7B5H - chains AJ and CJ of the 96 polymer chains in the assembly; structure by electron microscopy, 3.20 A resolution.

== Chain AJ (and CJ) ==
Name: All3320 protein
Source organism: Nostoc sp. (strain PCC 7120 / SAG 25.82 / UTEX 2576)
Notes: fragment: spike protein Cis8; chain CJ of this document is another copy of the same molecule, construct and numbering; everything in this record applies to it too
Reference sequence: Q8YRX2 (Q8YRX2_NOSS1); residues 1-589 here = UniProt positions 1-589
Sequence (589 residues; numbered 1 to 589; the number before each row is that of its first residue):
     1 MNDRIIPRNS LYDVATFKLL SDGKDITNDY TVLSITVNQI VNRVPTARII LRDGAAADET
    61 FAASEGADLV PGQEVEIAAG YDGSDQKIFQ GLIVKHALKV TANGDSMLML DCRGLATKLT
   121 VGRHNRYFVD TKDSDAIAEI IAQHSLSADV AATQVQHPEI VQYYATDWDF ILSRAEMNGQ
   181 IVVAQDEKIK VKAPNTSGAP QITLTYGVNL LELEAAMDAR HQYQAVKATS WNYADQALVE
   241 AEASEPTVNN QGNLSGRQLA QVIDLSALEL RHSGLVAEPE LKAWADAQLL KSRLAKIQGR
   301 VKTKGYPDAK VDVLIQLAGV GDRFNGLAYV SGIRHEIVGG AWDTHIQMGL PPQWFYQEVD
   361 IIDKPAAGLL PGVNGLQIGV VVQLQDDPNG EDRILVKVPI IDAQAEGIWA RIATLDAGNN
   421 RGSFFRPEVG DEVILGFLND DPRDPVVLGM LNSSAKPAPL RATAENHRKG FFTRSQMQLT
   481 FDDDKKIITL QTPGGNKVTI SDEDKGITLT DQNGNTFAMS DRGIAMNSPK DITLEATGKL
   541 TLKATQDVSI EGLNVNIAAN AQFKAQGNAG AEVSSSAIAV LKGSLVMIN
Not modelled in the structure: 1-4

== Interface between chain AJ and chain CJ ==
Pairs across the interface (290):
  A56(AJ) - Y206(CJ)
  E59(AJ) - Y206(CJ)
  E59(AJ) - G319(CJ)
  T60(AJ) - G319(CJ)
  S64(AJ) - R323(CJ)  hydrogen bond (backbone-side chain)
  E65(AJ) - G321(CJ)
  E65(AJ) - D322(CJ)  hydrogen bond (side chain-backbone)
  E65(AJ) - R323(CJ)  hydrogen bond (backbone-side chain)
  G66(AJ) - R323(CJ)
  V70(AJ) - R323(CJ)
  G72(AJ) - V262(CJ)
  V94(AJ) - D218(CJ)
  V94(AJ) - A219(CJ)  hydrogen bond (backbone-backbone)
  V94(AJ) - R220(CJ)
  K95(AJ) - M217(CJ)
  H96(AJ) - A216(CJ)
  H96(AJ) - M217(CJ)  hydrogen bond (backbone-backbone)
  A97(AJ) - A215(CJ)
  A97(AJ) - A216(CJ)  hydrophobic
  L98(AJ) - E214(CJ)
  L98(AJ) - A215(CJ)  hydrogen bond (backbone-backbone)
  L98(AJ) - F324(CJ)  hydrophobic
  K99(AJ) - L213(CJ)
  V100(AJ) - L213(CJ)  hydrogen bond (backbone-backbone)
  A102(AJ) - E212(CJ)
  R113(AJ) - R220(CJ)
  V121(AJ) - I263(CJ)  hydrophobic
  V121(AJ) - L265(CJ)
  N125(AJ) - R271(CJ)
  Y164(AJ) - L270(CJ)
  Y164(AJ) - R271(CJ)
  W231(AJ) - P399(CJ)  hydrophobic
  W231(AJ) - E432(CJ)
  Y233(AJ) - S453(CJ)
  A234(AJ) - S454(CJ)
  A234(AJ) - A455(CJ)
  Q236(AJ) - E432(CJ)  hydrogen bond
  Q236(AJ) - S453(CJ)
  Q236(AJ) - K456(CJ)
  L238(AJ) - P399(CJ)
  R271(AJ) - I400(CJ)  hydrogen bond (side chain-backbone)
  R271(AJ) - I401(CJ)
  S273(AJ) - Q377(CJ)  hydrogen bond
  S273(AJ) - I400(CJ)
  K364(AJ) - Y356(CJ)
  A367(AJ) - Y356(CJ)
  G368(AJ) - M177(CJ)
  G368(AJ) - Y356(CJ)
  L369(AJ) - R174(CJ)  hydrogen bond (backbone-side chain)
  L369(AJ) - E280(CJ)
  L369(AJ) - W284(CJ)  hydrophobic
  L370(AJ) - V161(CJ)
  L370(AJ) - F170(CJ)  hydrophobic
  G372(AJ) - Y163(CJ)
  G372(AJ) - I362(CJ)
  V373(AJ) - Y163(CJ)
  N374(AJ) - D363(CJ)
  N374(AJ) - N439(CJ)
  L376(AJ) - F437(CJ)
  L376(AJ) - L438(CJ)
  L376(AJ) - N439(CJ)  hydrogen bond (backbone-backbone)
  E391(AJ) - Y233(CJ)
  V398(AJ) - Y127(CJ)
  I400(AJ) - N125(CJ)
  I401(AJ) - N125(CJ)
  I401(AJ) - Y127(CJ)  hydrophobic
  I401(AJ) - Y163(CJ)  hydrophobic
  D402(AJ) - Y127(CJ)
  A405(AJ) - Y127(CJ)  hydrophobic
  R411(AJ) - Y233(CJ)
  F425(AJ) - D416(CJ)
  D431(AJ) - A417(CJ)
  D431(AJ) - R421(CJ)  salt bridge
  E432(AJ) - R411(CJ)  salt bridge
  I434(AJ) - L438(CJ)  hydrophobic
  N439(AJ) - H272(CJ)  hydrogen bond
  D441(AJ) - H272(CJ)  salt bridge
  R443(AJ) - E159(CJ)
  R443(AJ) - E280(CJ)  salt bridge
  D444(AJ) - G274(CJ)
  D444(AJ) - L275(CJ)
  G449(AJ) - T414(CJ)
  M450(AJ) - I412(CJ)
  M450(AJ) - A413(CJ)
  M450(AJ) - T414(CJ)  hydrogen bond (backbone-backbone)
  M450(AJ) - L415(CJ)
  M450(AJ) - D416(CJ)
  M450(AJ) - A417(CJ)  hydrogen bond (side chain-backbone)
  L451(AJ) - I412(CJ)
  L451(AJ) - A413(CJ)  hydrophobic
  L451(AJ) - A417(CJ)
  N452(AJ) - R411(CJ)  hydrogen bond (backbone-side chain)
  N452(AJ) - A417(CJ)
  N452(AJ) - G418(CJ)  hydrogen bond (side chain-backbone)
  S453(AJ) - D392(CJ)
  S454(AJ) - G390(CJ)
  S454(AJ) - E391(CJ)  hydrogen bond (backbone-side chain)
  K456(AJ) - G418(CJ)
  P457(AJ) - G418(CJ)
  P457(AJ) - N419(CJ)
  P457(AJ) - N420(CJ)  hydrogen bond (backbone-backbone)
  A458(AJ) - D392(CJ)
  A458(AJ) - N420(CJ)
  P459(AJ) - R421(CJ)
  L460(AJ) - F424(CJ)
  R461(AJ) - D392(CJ)  salt bridge
  A462(AJ) - L384(CJ)
  A464(AJ) - Q385(CJ)
  E465(AJ) - R474(CJ)
  N466(AJ) - L384(CJ)
  N466(AJ) - R426(CJ)  hydrogen bond (side chain-backbone)
  N466(AJ) - P427(CJ)
  N466(AJ) - R474(CJ)  hydrogen bond (backbone-side chain)
  H467(AJ) - R474(CJ)  hydrogen bond
  K469(AJ) - F424(CJ)
  K469(AJ) - F425(CJ)
  G470(AJ) - S423(CJ)
  G470(AJ) - F424(CJ)  hydrogen bond (backbone-backbone)
  F471(AJ) - S423(CJ)
  F471(AJ) - F471(CJ)  hydrophobic
  F472(AJ) - R421(CJ)
  F472(AJ) - G422(CJ)  hydrogen bond (backbone-backbone)
  T473(AJ) - R421(CJ)
  R474(AJ) - R421(CJ)
  Q476(AJ) - N420(CJ)
  F481(AJ) - M477(CJ)  hydrophobic
  D482(AJ) - M477(CJ)
  D483(AJ) - T473(CJ)  hydrogen bond
  D483(AJ) - R474(CJ)
  D483(AJ) - S475(CJ)  hydrogen bond
  D483(AJ) - M477(CJ)
  K486(AJ) - M477(CJ)
  I487(AJ) - M477(CJ)
  I488(AJ) - Q491(CJ)
  I488(AJ) - T492(CJ)
  I500(AJ) - T492(CJ)
  I500(AJ) - N496(CJ)
  I500(AJ) - V498(CJ)  hydrophobic
  S501(AJ) - N496(CJ)  hydrogen bond (backbone-side chain)
  D502(AJ) - T492(CJ)
  D502(AJ) - G494(CJ)  hydrogen bond (side chain-backbone)
  D502(AJ) - N496(CJ)  hydrogen bond
  D502(AJ) - Q512(CJ)
  K505(AJ) - D511(CJ)
  K505(AJ) - Q512(CJ)
  K505(AJ) - N513(CJ)  hydrogen bond (backbone-side chain)
  G506(AJ) - N496(CJ)
  G506(AJ) - D511(CJ)
  M519(AJ) - L509(CJ)  hydrophobic
  M519(AJ) - D511(CJ)
  S520(AJ) - D511(CJ)
  S520(AJ) - N513(CJ)
  S520(AJ) - N515(CJ)  hydrogen bond (backbone-side chain)
  D521(AJ) - N513(CJ)
  D521(AJ) - K530(CJ)
  R522(AJ) - K530(CJ)
  R522(AJ) - D531(CJ)
  G523(AJ) - N515(CJ)
  G523(AJ) - S528(CJ)
  G523(AJ) - D531(CJ)
  I524(AJ) - M526(CJ)  hydrophobic
  I524(AJ) - D531(CJ)  hydrogen bond (backbone-backbone)
  I524(AJ) - I532(CJ)
  I524(AJ) - T533(CJ)  hydrogen bond (backbone-backbone)
  A525(AJ) - T533(CJ)
  M526(AJ) - T533(CJ)
  M526(AJ) - L534(CJ)  hydrophobic
  M526(AJ) - E535(CJ)  hydrogen bond (backbone-backbone)
  N527(AJ) - E535(CJ)
  S528(AJ) - E535(CJ)
  S528(AJ) - A536(CJ)
  S528(AJ) - T537(CJ)  hydrogen bond (backbone-backbone)
  P529(AJ) - T537(CJ)
  K530(AJ) - G538(CJ)  hydrogen bond (backbone-backbone)
  D531(AJ) - G538(CJ)
  D531(AJ) - K539(CJ)  hydrogen bond (side chain-backbone)
  I532(AJ) - E535(CJ)
  I532(AJ) - K539(CJ)
  I532(AJ) - L540(CJ)
  I532(AJ) - T541(CJ)  hydrogen bond (backbone-backbone)
  T533(AJ) - T541(CJ)
  L534(AJ) - T541(CJ)  hydrogen bond (backbone-backbone)
  L534(AJ) - L542(CJ)
  L534(AJ) - K543(CJ)  hydrogen bond (backbone-backbone)
  E535(AJ) - K543(CJ)
  A536(AJ) - K543(CJ)  hydrogen bond (backbone-backbone)
  A536(AJ) - A544(CJ)
  A536(AJ) - T545(CJ)  hydrogen bond (backbone-backbone)
  T537(AJ) - T545(CJ)
  T537(AJ) - Q546(CJ)
  G538(AJ) - A544(CJ)
  G538(AJ) - T545(CJ)
  G538(AJ) - Q546(CJ)  hydrogen bond (backbone-backbone)
  K539(AJ) - Q546(CJ)
  K539(AJ) - D547(CJ)
  L540(AJ) - L542(CJ)  hydrophobic
  L540(AJ) - K543(CJ)
  L540(AJ) - A544(CJ)
  L540(AJ) - D547(CJ)  hydrogen bond (backbone-backbone)
  L540(AJ) - V548(CJ)
  L540(AJ) - S549(CJ)  hydrogen bond (backbone-backbone)
  T541(AJ) - S549(CJ)
  L542(AJ) - L542(CJ)  hydrophobic
  L542(AJ) - S549(CJ)  hydrogen bond (backbone-backbone)
  L542(AJ) - I550(CJ)
  L542(AJ) - E551(CJ)  hydrogen bond (backbone-backbone)
  K543(AJ) - E551(CJ)
  A544(AJ) - E551(CJ)  hydrogen bond (backbone-backbone)
  A544(AJ) - G552(CJ)
  Q546(AJ) - G552(CJ)
  Q546(AJ) - L553(CJ)  hydrogen bond (backbone-backbone)
  D547(AJ) - N554(CJ)  hydrogen bond
  V548(AJ) - E551(CJ)
  V548(AJ) - N554(CJ)  hydrogen bond (backbone-backbone)
  V548(AJ) - V555(CJ)
  V548(AJ) - N556(CJ)  hydrogen bond (backbone-backbone)
  S549(AJ) - N556(CJ)
  I550(AJ) - N556(CJ)  hydrogen bond (backbone-backbone)
  I550(AJ) - I557(CJ)
  I550(AJ) - A558(CJ)  hydrogen bond (backbone-backbone)
  E551(AJ) - A558(CJ)
  G552(AJ) - A558(CJ)
  G552(AJ) - A559(CJ)
  G552(AJ) - N560(CJ)  hydrogen bond (backbone-backbone)
  L553(AJ) - N560(CJ)
  L553(AJ) - A561(CJ)  hydrogen bond (backbone-backbone)
  N554(AJ) - A561(CJ)
  N554(AJ) - Q562(CJ)
  V555(AJ) - A559(CJ)  hydrophobic
  V555(AJ) - Q562(CJ)
  V555(AJ) - F563(CJ)
  V555(AJ) - K564(CJ)  hydrogen bond (backbone-backbone)
  N556(AJ) - K564(CJ)
  I557(AJ) - K564(CJ)  hydrogen bond (backbone-backbone)
  I557(AJ) - A565(CJ)
  I557(AJ) - Q566(CJ)  hydrogen bond (backbone-backbone)
  A558(AJ) - Q566(CJ)
  A559(AJ) - Q566(CJ)  hydrogen bond (backbone-backbone)
  A559(AJ) - G567(CJ)
  A559(AJ) - N568(CJ)  hydrogen bond (backbone-backbone)
  N560(AJ) - N568(CJ)
  A561(AJ) - G567(CJ)
  A561(AJ) - N568(CJ)  hydrogen bond (backbone-backbone)
  Q562(AJ) - A569(CJ)
  Q562(AJ) - G570(CJ)
  F563(AJ) - A565(CJ)  hydrophobic
  F563(AJ) - G567(CJ)
  F563(AJ) - G570(CJ)  hydrogen bond (backbone-backbone)
  F563(AJ) - A571(CJ)
  F563(AJ) - E572(CJ)  hydrogen bond (backbone-backbone)
  K564(AJ) - E572(CJ)
  A565(AJ) - E572(CJ)  hydrogen bond (backbone-backbone)
  A565(AJ) - V573(CJ)
  A565(AJ) - S574(CJ)  hydrogen bond (backbone-backbone)
  Q566(AJ) - S574(CJ)
  G567(AJ) - S574(CJ)  hydrogen bond (backbone-backbone)
  G567(AJ) - S575(CJ)  hydrogen bond (backbone-side chain)
  G567(AJ) - S576(CJ)  hydrogen bond (backbone-backbone)
  N568(AJ) - S576(CJ)
  A569(AJ) - A577(CJ)
  G570(AJ) - S575(CJ)  hydrogen bond (backbone-side chain)
  G570(AJ) - A577(CJ)
  G570(AJ) - I578(CJ)
  A571(AJ) - S574(CJ)
  A571(AJ) - S575(CJ)
  A571(AJ) - I578(CJ)  hydrogen bond (backbone-backbone)
  A571(AJ) - A579(CJ)
  A571(AJ) - V580(CJ)  hydrogen bond (backbone-backbone)
  E572(AJ) - V580(CJ)
  V573(AJ) - V580(CJ)  hydrogen bond (backbone-backbone)
  V573(AJ) - L581(CJ)
  V573(AJ) - K582(CJ)  hydrogen bond (backbone-backbone)
  S574(AJ) - K582(CJ)
  S575(AJ) - K582(CJ)  hydrogen bond (backbone-backbone)
  S575(AJ) - G583(CJ)
  S575(AJ) - S584(CJ)
  S576(AJ) - S584(CJ)
  A577(AJ) - S584(CJ)
  I578(AJ) - L585(CJ)
  A579(AJ) - K582(CJ)
  A579(AJ) - L585(CJ)  hydrogen bond (backbone-backbone)
  A579(AJ) - V586(CJ)
  A579(AJ) - M587(CJ)  hydrogen bond (backbone-backbone)
  V580(AJ) - M587(CJ)
  L581(AJ) - M587(CJ)  hydrogen bond (backbone-backbone)
  L581(AJ) - I588(CJ)
  L581(AJ) - N589(CJ)  hydrogen bond (backbone-backbone)
  K582(AJ) - N589(CJ)
  G583(AJ) - N589(CJ)  hydrogen bond (backbone-side chain)
  V586(AJ) - N589(CJ)
Also at the interface, not in a pair above, chain AJ (178 interface residues in all): A55, F61, P71, T101, K118, H272, D363, P365, A366, P371, G375, Q377, I378, R393, G407, I408, T414, L415, S423, E428, P442, T463, R468, L479, I507, F517, T545
Also at the interface, not in a pair above, chain CJ (170 interface residues in all): H157, A165, G207, V208, L211, A234, L259, E269, S273, V320, K364, P365, I378, A403, E428, G436, D440, L479, L490, P493, F517, N527

== Summary ==
178 residues of chain AJ face 170 of chain CJ across their interface; the contacts include 80 hydrogen bonds
and 5 salt bridges. Polar contacts include D431(AJ)-R421(CJ), E432(AJ)-R411(CJ) and D441(AJ)-H272(CJ).
Both chains are All3320 protein (Nostoc sp. (strain PCC 7120 / SAG 25.82 / UTEX 2576)). Entry 7B5H (Cryo-EM
structure of the contractile injection system base plate from Anabaena PCC7120) was determined by electron
microscopy together with 7B5I from the same study.
